6J2C - chains l and k of the 47 polymer chains in the assembly; structure by electron microscopy, 7.00 A resolution (low resolution: residue-level contacts below are approximate; hydrogen-bond / salt-bridge calls are withheld).

== Chain l ==
Name: Proteasome subunit alpha type-6
Source organism: Saccharomyces cerevisiae S288c
Notes: EC 3.4.25.1
UniProtKB: P40302 (PSA6_YEAST); residues 1-234 here = UniProt positions 1-234
Chain sequence (234 residues; row label = number of the first residue in the row):
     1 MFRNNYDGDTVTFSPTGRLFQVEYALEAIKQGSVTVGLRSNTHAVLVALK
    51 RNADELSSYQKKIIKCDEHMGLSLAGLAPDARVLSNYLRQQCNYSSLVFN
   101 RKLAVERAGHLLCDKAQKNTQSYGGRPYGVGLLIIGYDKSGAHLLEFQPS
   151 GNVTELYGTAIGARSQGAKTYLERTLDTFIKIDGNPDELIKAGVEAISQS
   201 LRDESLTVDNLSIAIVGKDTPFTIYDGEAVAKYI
Disordered / not traced: 1
Curated features (UniProtKB/Swiss-Prot):
  - modified residue: Ser14 (Phosphoserine)
  - cross-link: Lys191 (Glycyl lysine isopeptide (Lys-Gly) (interchain with G-Cter in ubiquitin))

== Chain k ==
Name: Probable proteasome subunit alpha type-7
Source organism: Saccharomyces cerevisiae S288c
Notes: EC 3.4.25.1
UniProtKB: P21242 (PSA7_YEAST); residues 1-288 here = UniProt positions 1-288
Chain sequence (288 residues; numbered 1 to 288; the number before each row is that of its first residue):
     1 MTSIGTGYDLSNSVFSPDGRNFQVEYAVKAVENGTTSIGIKCNDGVVFAV
    51 EKLITSKLLVPQKNVKIQVVDRHIGCVYSGLIPDGRHLVNRGREEAASFK
   101 KLYKTPIPIPAFADRLGQYVQAHTLYNSVRPFGVSTIFGGVDKNGAHLYM
   151 LEPSGSYWGYKGAATGKGRQSAKAELEKLVDHHPEGLSAREAVKQAAKII
   201 YLAHEDNKEKDFELEISWCSLSETNGLHKFVKGDLLQEAIDFAQKEINGD
   251 DDEDEDDSDNVMSSDDENAPVATNANATTDQEGDIHLE
Disordered / not traced: 1-4, 249-288
Curated features (UniProtKB/Swiss-Prot):
  - modified residue: Thr2 (N-acetylthreonine)

== How chain l and chain k interact ==
Pairs across the interface (69; chain l residue first):
  Asn5(l) - Leu10(k)
  Tyr6(l) - Asp9(k)
  Tyr6(l) - Gln23(k)
  Tyr6(l) - Tyr26(k)
  Thr10(l) - Arg130(k)
  Val11(l) - Ser128(k)
  Val11(l) - Val129(k)
  Val11(l) - Arg130(k)
  Thr12(l) - Asp9(k)
  Thr12(l) - Leu10(k)
  Thr12(l) - Gln23(k)
  Phe13(l) - Gln23(k)
  Phe13(l) - Tyr26(k)
  Phe13(l) - Arg130(k)
  Phe13(l) - Pro131(k)
  Ser14(l) - Tyr26(k)
  Pro15(l) - Tyr26(k)
  Pro15(l) - Lys29(k)
  Thr16(l) - Asn33(k)
  Gly17(l) - Tyr26(k)
  Gly17(l) - Ala30(k)
  Gly17(l) - Asn33(k)
  Arg18(l) - Asn33(k)
  Arg18(l) - Leu81(k)
  Leu19(l) - Arg130(k)
  Arg39(l) - Val60(k)
  Glu106(l) - Lys63(k)
  His110(l) - Gln68(k)
  His110(l) - Arg86(k)
  His110(l) - Asn90(k)
  Cys113(l) - Pro83(k)
  Asp114(l) - His87(k)
  Asp114(l) - Asn90(k)
  Gln117(l) - Pro83(k)
  Gln117(l) - Asp84(k)
  Gln117(l) - His87(k)
  Gln117(l) - Arg130(k)
  Lys118(l) - His87(k)
  Thr120(l) - Arg130(k)
  Gln121(l) - His87(k)
  Gln121(l) - Ser128(k)
  Gln121(l) - Val129(k)
  Gln121(l) - Arg130(k)
  Gln121(l) - Phe132(k)
  Ser122(l) - Ser128(k)
  Tyr123(l) - Ser128(k)
  Ser150(l) - Pro83(k)
  Gly151(l) - Pro83(k)
  Asn152(l) - Pro83(k)
  Val153(l) - Asn64(k)
  Val153(l) - Arg86(k)
  Glu155(l) - Leu59(k)
  Glu155(l) - Val60(k)
  Glu155(l) - Lys63(k)
  Leu156(l) - Leu58(k)
  Leu156(l) - Leu59(k)
  Leu156(l) - Val60(k)
  Tyr157(l) - Leu58(k)
  Tyr157(l) - Leu59(k)
  Tyr157(l) - Val60(k)
  Tyr157(l) - Pro61(k)
  Gly158(l) - Leu58(k)
  Lys169(l) - Ser56(k)
  Lys169(l) - Leu58(k)
  Leu172(l) - Leu58(k)
  Glu173(l) - Ser56(k)
  Glu173(l) - Lys57(k)
  Leu176(l) - Lys57(k)
  Leu176(l) - Leu58(k)
Other interface residues (no listed pair), chain l (36 interface residues in all): Thr154
Other interface residues (no listed pair), chain k (31 interface residues in all): Lys66, Tyr119, His123, Asn127

== In short ==
The interface between chain l and chain k involves 36 residues on one side and 31 on the other.
Chain l is Proteasome subunit alpha type-6 and chain k is Probable proteasome subunit alpha type-7, both from
Saccharomyces cerevisiae S288c; the structure, Yeast proteasome in translocation competent state (C3-a), was
determined by electron microscopy, deposited together with 6J2N, 6J30, 6J2Q and 6J2X.
